Entry 8ATM (electron microscopy, 3.30 A resolution); this record covers chains A and B.

[Chain A (and B)]
Name: Baculoviral IAP repeat-containing protein 6
Source organism: Homo sapiens
Notes: EC 2.3.2.27; chain B of this document is another copy of the same molecule, construct and numbering; everything in this record applies to it too
Reference sequence: Q9NR09 (BIRC6_HUMAN); residues 1-4857 here = UniProt positions 1-4857
Amino-acid sequence (4859 residues; numbered -1 to 4857; the number before each row is that of its first residue; numbers below 1 keep their minus sign (Gly-1 is residue -1)):
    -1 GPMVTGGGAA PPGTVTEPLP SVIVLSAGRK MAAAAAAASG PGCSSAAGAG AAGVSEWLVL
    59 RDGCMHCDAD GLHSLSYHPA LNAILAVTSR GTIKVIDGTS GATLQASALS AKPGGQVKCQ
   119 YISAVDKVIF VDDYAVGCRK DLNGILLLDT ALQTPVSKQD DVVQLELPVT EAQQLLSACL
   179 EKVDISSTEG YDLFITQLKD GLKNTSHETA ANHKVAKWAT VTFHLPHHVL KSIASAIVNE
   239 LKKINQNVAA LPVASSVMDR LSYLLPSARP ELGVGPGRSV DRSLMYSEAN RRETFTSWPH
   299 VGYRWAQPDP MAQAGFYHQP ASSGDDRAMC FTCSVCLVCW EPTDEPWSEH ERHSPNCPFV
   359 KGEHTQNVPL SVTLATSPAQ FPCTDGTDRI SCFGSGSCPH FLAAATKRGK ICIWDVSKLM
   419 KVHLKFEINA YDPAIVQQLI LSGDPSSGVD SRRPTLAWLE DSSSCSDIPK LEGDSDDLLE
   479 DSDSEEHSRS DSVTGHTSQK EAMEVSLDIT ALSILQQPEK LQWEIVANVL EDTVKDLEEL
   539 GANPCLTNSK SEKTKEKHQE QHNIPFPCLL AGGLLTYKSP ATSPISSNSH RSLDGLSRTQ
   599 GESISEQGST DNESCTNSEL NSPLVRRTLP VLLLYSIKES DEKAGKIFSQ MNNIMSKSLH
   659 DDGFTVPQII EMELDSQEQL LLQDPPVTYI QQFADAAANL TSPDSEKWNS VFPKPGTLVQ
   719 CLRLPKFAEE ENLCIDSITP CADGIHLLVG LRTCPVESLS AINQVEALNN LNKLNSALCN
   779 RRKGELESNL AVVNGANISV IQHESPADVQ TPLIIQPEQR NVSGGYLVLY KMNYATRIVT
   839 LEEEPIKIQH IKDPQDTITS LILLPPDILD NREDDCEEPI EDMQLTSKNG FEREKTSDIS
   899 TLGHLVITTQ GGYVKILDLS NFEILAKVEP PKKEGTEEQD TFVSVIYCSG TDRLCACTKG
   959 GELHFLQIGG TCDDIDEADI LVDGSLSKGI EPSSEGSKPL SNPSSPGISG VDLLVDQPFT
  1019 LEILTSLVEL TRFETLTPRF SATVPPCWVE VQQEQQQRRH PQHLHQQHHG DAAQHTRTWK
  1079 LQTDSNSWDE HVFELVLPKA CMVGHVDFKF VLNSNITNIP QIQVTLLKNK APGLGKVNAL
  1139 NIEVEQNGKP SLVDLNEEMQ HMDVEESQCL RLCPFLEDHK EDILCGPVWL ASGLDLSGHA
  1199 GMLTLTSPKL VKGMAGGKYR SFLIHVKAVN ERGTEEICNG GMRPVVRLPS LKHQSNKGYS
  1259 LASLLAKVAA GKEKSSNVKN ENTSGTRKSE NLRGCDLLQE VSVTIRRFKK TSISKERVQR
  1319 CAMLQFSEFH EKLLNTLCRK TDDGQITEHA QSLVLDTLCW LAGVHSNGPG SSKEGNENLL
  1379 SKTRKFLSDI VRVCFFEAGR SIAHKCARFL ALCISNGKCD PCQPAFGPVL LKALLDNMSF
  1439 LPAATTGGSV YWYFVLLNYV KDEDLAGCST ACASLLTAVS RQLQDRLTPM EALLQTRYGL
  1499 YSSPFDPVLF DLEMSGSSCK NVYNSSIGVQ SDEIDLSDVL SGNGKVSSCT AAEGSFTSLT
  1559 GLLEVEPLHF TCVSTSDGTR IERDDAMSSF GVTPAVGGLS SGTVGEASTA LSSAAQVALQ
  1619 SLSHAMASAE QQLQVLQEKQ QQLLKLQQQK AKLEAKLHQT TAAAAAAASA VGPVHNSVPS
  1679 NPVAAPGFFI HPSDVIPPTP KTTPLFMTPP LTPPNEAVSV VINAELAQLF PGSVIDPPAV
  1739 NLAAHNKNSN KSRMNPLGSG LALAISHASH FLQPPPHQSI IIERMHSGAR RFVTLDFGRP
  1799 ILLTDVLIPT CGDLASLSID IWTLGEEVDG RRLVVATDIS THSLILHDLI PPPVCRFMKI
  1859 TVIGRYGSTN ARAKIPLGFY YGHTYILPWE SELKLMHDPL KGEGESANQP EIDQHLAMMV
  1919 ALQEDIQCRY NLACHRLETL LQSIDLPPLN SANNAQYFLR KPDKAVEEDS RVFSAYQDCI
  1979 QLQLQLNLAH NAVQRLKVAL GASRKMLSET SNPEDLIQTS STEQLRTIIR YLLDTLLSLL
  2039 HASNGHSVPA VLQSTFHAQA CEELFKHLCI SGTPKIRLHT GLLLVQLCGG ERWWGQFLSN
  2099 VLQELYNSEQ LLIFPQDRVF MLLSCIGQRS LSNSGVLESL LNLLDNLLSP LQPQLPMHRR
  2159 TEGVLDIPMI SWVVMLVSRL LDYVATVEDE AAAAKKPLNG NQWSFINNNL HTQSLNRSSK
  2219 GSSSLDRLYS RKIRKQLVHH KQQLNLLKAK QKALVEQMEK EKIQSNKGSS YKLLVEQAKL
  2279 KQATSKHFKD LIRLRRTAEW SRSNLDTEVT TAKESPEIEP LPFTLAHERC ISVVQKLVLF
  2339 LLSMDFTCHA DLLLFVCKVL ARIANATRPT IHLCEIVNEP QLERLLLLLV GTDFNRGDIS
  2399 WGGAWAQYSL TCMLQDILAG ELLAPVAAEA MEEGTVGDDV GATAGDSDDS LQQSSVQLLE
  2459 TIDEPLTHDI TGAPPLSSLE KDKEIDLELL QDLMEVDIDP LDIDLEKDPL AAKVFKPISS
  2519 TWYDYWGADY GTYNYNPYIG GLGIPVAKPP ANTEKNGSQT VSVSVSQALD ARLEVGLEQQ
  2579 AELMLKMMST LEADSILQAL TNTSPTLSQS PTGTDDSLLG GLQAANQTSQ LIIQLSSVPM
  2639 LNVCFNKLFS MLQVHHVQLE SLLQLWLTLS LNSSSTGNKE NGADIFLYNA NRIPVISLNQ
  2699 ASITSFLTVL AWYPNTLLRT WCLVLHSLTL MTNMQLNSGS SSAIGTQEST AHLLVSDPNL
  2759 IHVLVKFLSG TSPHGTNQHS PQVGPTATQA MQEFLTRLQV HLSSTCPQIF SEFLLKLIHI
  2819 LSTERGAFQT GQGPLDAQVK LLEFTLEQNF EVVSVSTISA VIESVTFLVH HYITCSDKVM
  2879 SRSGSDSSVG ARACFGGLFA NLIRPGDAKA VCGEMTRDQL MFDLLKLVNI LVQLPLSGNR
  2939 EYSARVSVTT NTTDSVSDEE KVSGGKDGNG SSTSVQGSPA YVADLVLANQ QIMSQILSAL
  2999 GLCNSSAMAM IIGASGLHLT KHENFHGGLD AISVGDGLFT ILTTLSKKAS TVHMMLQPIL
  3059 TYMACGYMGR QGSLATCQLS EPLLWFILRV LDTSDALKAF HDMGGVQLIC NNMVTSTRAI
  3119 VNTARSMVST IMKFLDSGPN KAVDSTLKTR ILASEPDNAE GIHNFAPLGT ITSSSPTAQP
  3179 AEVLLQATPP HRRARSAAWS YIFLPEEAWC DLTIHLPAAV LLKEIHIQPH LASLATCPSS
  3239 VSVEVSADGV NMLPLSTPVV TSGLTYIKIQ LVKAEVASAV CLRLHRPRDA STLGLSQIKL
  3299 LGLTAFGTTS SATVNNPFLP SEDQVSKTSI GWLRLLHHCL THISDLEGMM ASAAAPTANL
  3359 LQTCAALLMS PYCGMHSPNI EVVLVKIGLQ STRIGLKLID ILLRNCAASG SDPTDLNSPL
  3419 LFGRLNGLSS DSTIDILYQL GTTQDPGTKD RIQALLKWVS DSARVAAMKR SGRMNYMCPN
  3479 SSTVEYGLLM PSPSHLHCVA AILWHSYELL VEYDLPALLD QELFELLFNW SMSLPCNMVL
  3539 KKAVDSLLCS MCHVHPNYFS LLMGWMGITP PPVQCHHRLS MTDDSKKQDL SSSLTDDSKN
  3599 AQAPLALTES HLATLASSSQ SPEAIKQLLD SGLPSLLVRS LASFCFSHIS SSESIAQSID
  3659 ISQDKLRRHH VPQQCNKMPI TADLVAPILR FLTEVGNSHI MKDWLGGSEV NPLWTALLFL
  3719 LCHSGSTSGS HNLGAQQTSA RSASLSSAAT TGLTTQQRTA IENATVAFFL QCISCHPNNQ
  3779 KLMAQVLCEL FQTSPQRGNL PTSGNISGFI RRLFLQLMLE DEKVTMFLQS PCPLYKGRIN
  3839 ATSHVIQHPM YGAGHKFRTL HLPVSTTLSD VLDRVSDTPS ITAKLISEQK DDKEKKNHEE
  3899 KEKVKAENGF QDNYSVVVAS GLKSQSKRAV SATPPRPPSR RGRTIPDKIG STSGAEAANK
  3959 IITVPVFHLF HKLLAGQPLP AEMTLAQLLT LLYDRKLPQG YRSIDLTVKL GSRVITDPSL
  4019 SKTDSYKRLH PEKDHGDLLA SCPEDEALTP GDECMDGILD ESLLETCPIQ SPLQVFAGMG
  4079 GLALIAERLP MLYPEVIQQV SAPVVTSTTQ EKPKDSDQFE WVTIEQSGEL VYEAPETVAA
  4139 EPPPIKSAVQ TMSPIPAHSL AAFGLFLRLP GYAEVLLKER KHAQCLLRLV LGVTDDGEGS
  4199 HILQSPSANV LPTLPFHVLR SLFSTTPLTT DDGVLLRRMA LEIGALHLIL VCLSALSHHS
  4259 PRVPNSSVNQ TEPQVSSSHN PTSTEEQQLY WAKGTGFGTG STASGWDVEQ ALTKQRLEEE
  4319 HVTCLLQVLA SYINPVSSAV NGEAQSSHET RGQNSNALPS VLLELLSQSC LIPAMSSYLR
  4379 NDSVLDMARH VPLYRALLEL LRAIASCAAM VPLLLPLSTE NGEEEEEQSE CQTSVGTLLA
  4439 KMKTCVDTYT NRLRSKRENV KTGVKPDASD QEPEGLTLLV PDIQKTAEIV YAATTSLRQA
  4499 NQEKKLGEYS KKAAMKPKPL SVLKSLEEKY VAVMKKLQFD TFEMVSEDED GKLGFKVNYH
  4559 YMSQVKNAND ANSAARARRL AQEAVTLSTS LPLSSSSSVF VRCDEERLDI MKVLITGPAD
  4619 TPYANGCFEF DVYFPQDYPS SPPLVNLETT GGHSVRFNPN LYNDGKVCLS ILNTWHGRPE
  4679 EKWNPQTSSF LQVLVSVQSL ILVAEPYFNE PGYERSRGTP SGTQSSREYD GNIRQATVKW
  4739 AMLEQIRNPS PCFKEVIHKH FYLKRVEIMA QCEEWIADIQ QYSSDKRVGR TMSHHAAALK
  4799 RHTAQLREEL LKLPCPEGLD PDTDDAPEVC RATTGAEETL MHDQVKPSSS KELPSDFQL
Disordered / not traced: -1 to 1305, 1338-1344, 1365-1376, 1414-1422, 1531-1769, 1865-1870, 1887-1907, 2005-2010, 2042-2045, 2152-2159, 2185-2320, 2421-2562, 2601-2628, 2672-2683, 2737-2743, 2897-2912, 2944-2975, 3010-3027, 3138-3157, 3310-3320, 3468-3481, 3568-3605, 3646-3674, 3722-3749, 3792-3802, 3878-3961, 4010-4059, 4088-4152, 4261-4304, 4335-4353, 4415-4430, 4452-4481, 4503-4857 (chain B: -1 to 1383, 1414-1422, 1526-1769, 1782-1784, 1866-1868, 1887-1907, 2005-2009, 2042-2045, 2152-2159, 2185-2320, 2421-2562, 2601-2628, 2672-2683, 2737-2743, 2897-2912, 2944-2975, 3010-3027, 3132-3159, 3309-3320, 3468-3481, 3568-3605, 3646-3674, 3722-3749, 3792-3802, 3878-3961, 4010-4059, 4088-4152, 4261-4304, 4335-4353, 4415-4430, 4452-4481, 4503-4857)
Sequence notes: expression tag (-1 to 0)
Curated features (UniProtKB/Swiss-Prot):
  - region: His3189 to Arg3193 (HRRAR loop)
  - active site: Cys4666 (Glycyl thioester intermediate)
  - binding site (Zn(2+)): Cys328, Cys331, His348, Cys355
  - modified residue: Ser473 (Phosphoserine), Ser480 (Phosphoserine), Ser482 (Phosphoserine), Ser581 (Phosphoserine), Ser590 (Phosphoserine), Thr1710 (Phosphothreonine), Ser2222 (Phosphoserine), Ser2955 (Phosphoserine), Thr3931 (Phosphothreonine), Ser4023 (Phosphoserine)
  - mutagenesis: Cys328 (C328S: Impairs ubiquitination of CASP3, CASP7 and HTRA2 mutant 'A-306'; when associated with S-331. Abolishes interaction with DIABLO/SMAC and impairs ubiquitination of DIABLO/SMAC ...), Cys331 (C331S: Impairs ubiquitination of CASP3, CASP7 and HTRA2 mutant 'A-306'; when associated with S-328. Abolishes interaction with DIABLO/SMAC and impairs ubiquitination of DIABLO/SMAC ...), Asp342 (D342A: Abolishes interaction with CASP3 and the caspase inhibition activity on CASP3. Impairs interaction with CASP7 and abolishes the caspase inhibition activity on CASP7 ...), His351 (H351D: Impairs interaction with CASP3 and abolishes the caspase inhibition activity on CASP3. Impairs interaction with CASP7 but has little effect on the caspase inhibition activity on CASP7 ...), Ala1616 to Ala1666 (Slightly impairs interaction with DIABLO/SMAC. Abolishes interaction with DIABLO/SMAC and impairs ubiquitination of DIABLO/SMAC; when associated with S-328 and S-331), Ser2228 to Thr2295 (Impairs DIABLO/SMAC inhibition on the ubiquitination of MAP1LC3B by BIRC6. Enhances ubiquitination of DIABLO/SMAC. Severely impairs DIABLO/SMAC inhibition on the ubiquitination of MAP1LC3B by BIRC6 ...), His3189 to Arg3193 (Impairs interaction with monomeric DIABLO/SMAC 'D-81' mutant; Impairs interaction with CASP7 and mildly impairs the caspase inhibition activity on CASP7 ...), Arg3190 to Arg3193 (No effect on DIABLO/SMAC inhibition on the ubiquitination of MAP1LC3B by BIRC6. No effect on ubiquitination of DIABLO/SMAC ...), Val4094 to Ser4145 (Impairs MAP1LC3B ubiquitination without disrupting HTRA2 ubiquitination), Cys4666 (C4666A: Catalytically inactive; fails to autoubiquitinate in the presence of UBA6)
From the paper describing this entry:
  - mutagenesis - C4666A: abolished catalytic activity
  - mutagenesis - D342A, H351D: decreased binding to activated caspases-3, -7 and -9
  - mutagenesis - D342A: decreased catalytic activity on caspases-3 and -9
  - mutagenesis - D342A, H351D: abolished binding to SMAC peptide
  - mutagenesis - D342A: abolished binding to monomeric SMAC
  - mutagenesis - D342A/H3189D/R3190D/R3191D/R3193D: decreased binding to dimeric SMAC

[Chain A / chain B interface]
Residue-residue contacts (276; chain A residue first):
  Asp1923(A) with Arg3809(B), salt bridge
  Cys1926(A) with Arg3810(B)
  Arg1927(A) with Gly4190(B)
  Asn1929(A) with Glu3760(B)
  His1933(A) with Gln3814(B), hydrogen bond
  Arg1934(A) with Asp4193(B), salt bridge; Gly4195(B), hydrogen bond (side chain-backbone); Glu4196(B); Gly4197(B)
  Asp1943(A) with Thr3840(B); Ser3841(B), hydrogen bond
  Pro1946(A) with Thr3840(B)
  Ala1950(A) with Pro3369(B), hydrophobic
  Asn1951(A) with Pro3369(B)
  Asn1952(A) with Thr3840(B)
  Ala1953(A) with Ser3124(B); Met3125(B), hydrophobic; Thr3128(B)
  Gln1954(A) with Arg3123(B), hydrogen bond (side chain-backbone)
  Tyr1955(A) with Ala3839(B), hydrophobic
  Leu1957(A) with Arg3123(B); Thr3128(B); Lys3131(B)
  Ser2106(A) with Leu3423(B); Tyr3484(B)
  Glu2107(A) with Leu3487(B); Met3488(B)
  Asp2115(A) with Ile3129(B)
  Leu2149(A) with Phe3420(B), hydrophobic
  Glu2160(A) with Val3482(B)
  Ile2165(A) with Gly3421(B)
  Pro2166(A) with Met3125(B), hydrophobic
  Ser2169(A) with Met3125(B); Val3126(B)
  Trp2170(A) with Met3125(B); Ile3129(B), hydrophobic
  Met2173(A) with Val3126(B), hydrophobic; Met3130(B), hydrophobic
  Met2342(A) with Val3119(B)
  Asp2343(A) with Thr3115(B); Arg3116(B); Ile3118(B); Val3119(B); Leu3418(B); Leu3419(B)
  Phe2344(A) with Thr3115(B); Ile3118(B), hydrogen bond (backbone-backbone); Asn3120(B); Thr3326(B); Leu3365(B), hydrophobic
  Thr2345(A) with Ala3364(B); Leu3419(B); Phe3420(B), hydrogen bond (side chain-backbone); Gly3421(B)
  Cys2346(A) with Val3119(B); Asn3120(B), hydrogen bond (backbone-backbone)
  His2347(A) with Asn3120(B); Ala3122(B), hydrogen bond (side chain-backbone); Ser3124(B)
  Ala2348(A) with Asn3120(B), hydrogen bond (backbone-backbone)
  Asp2349(A) with Ser3124(B), hydrogen bond; Val3126(B); Ser3127(B)
  Leu2350(A) with Val3126(B), hydrophobic
  Phe2353(A) with Val3126(B), hydrophobic; Met3130(B), hydrophobic; Phe3304(B), hydrophobic
  Arg2382(A) with Leu3414(B), hydrogen bond (side chain-backbone); Asn3415(B), hydrogen bond
  Thr2390(A) with Tyr3065(B); Arg3068(B)
  Asp2391(A) with Arg3068(B), salt bridge; Leu3072(B)
  Arg2394(A) with Thr3074(B), hydrogen bond (side chain-backbone); Cys3075(B); Gln3076(B)
  Asp2396(A) with Lys3271(B)
  Ser2398(A) with Lys3271(B)
  Trp2399(A) with Ala3117(B); Val3119(B), hydrophobic
  Ala2402(A) with Val3274(B), hydrophobic
  Trp2403(A) with Leu3219(B), hydrophobic; Ala3303(B)
  Tyr2406(A) with Ala3245(B)
  His2653(A) with Met3066(B); Arg3068(B)
  His2654(A) with Arg3068(B), hydrogen bond
  Gln2662(A) with Leu3251(B)
  Phe2684(A) with Val3248(B); Asn3249(B)
  Leu2685(A) with Val3248(B); Asn3249(B)
  Tyr2686(A) with Asn3249(B), hydrogen bond (backbone-side chain)
  Asn2713(A) with His2869(B); Cys2873(B)
  Leu2715(A) with Lys2876(B)
  Leu2716(A) with Ser3254(B); Thr3255(B)
  Arg2717(A) with Leu3251(B); Pro3252(B); Leu3253(B); Glu3273(B), salt bridge
  Cys2720(A) with Pro3252(B), hydrophobic
  Leu2721(A) with Leu3251(B), hydrophobic
  Ser2770(A) with Thr3255(B)
  Pro2771(A) with Cys2873(B); Asp2875(B)
  His2772(A) with Thr2828(B); Tyr2870(B); Arg2915(B), hydrogen bond (backbone-side chain)
  Thr2774(A) with Thr2914(B)
  Asn2775(A) with Ser2879(B), hydrogen bond (side chain-backbone)
  Gln2776(A) with Val3258(B)
  His2777(A) with Asp2875(B), salt bridge; Ser3254(B); Thr3255(B), hydrogen bond; Pro3256(B)
  Ser2778(A) with Pro3256(B), hydrogen bond (backbone-backbone); Val3258(B)
  Gln2780(A) with Thr3255(B)
  Pro2783(A) with Arg3281(B)
  Thr2784(A) with Glu3242(B), hydrogen bond; Arg3281(B)
  Thr2828(A) with His2772(B)
  Gln2830(A) with Gln2830(B), hydrogen bond
  His2869(A) with Asn2713(B)
  Tyr2870(A) with His2772(B)
  Cys2873(A) with Asn2713(B); Pro2771(B)
  Asp2875(A) with His2777(B), salt bridge
  Lys2876(A) with Leu2715(B)
  Ser2879(A) with Asn2775(B), hydrogen bond (backbone-side chain)
  Ser2881(A) with Arg3286(B), hydrogen bond (side chain-backbone)
  Ser2883(A) with Asp3287(B), hydrogen bond (side chain-backbone)
  Thr2914(A) with Thr2774(B)
  Arg2915(A) with His2772(B), hydrogen bond (side chain-backbone)
  Tyr3065(A) with Thr2390(B)
  Met3066(A) with His2653(B)
  Arg3068(A) with Thr2390(B); Asp2391(B), salt bridge; His2653(B); His2654(B), hydrogen bond
  Leu3072(A) with Asp2391(B)
  Thr3074(A) with Arg2394(B), hydrogen bond (backbone-side chain)
  Cys3075(A) with Arg2394(B)
  Gln3076(A) with Arg2394(B)
  Thr3115(A) with Asp2343(B); Phe2344(B)
  Arg3116(A) with Leu2340(B); Met2342(B); Asp2343(B)
  Ala3117(A) with Phe2392(B); Trp2399(B)
  Ile3118(A) with Asp2343(B); Phe2344(B), hydrogen bond (backbone-backbone)
  Val3119(A) with Asp2343(B); Cys2346(B); Trp2399(B), hydrophobic
  Asn3120(A) with Phe2344(B); Cys2346(B), hydrogen bond (backbone-backbone); His2347(B); Ala2348(B), hydrogen bond (backbone-backbone)
  Ala3122(A) with Gln1954(B); His2347(B), hydrogen bond (backbone-side chain)
  Arg3123(A) with Leu1957(B); Asp2349(B)
  Ser3124(A) with Ala1953(B); His2347(B); Asp2349(B), hydrogen bond (backbone-side chain)
  Met3125(A) with Leu1947(B); Ala1953(B); Pro2166(B), hydrophobic; Trp2170(B)
  Val3126(A) with Ser2169(B); Met2173(B), hydrophobic; Asp2349(B); Phe2353(B), hydrophobic
  Ser3127(A) with Asp2349(B)
  Thr3128(A) with Ala1953(B), hydrogen bond (side chain-backbone); Leu1957(B)
  Ile3129(A) with Trp2170(B), hydrophobic; Met2173(B), hydrophobic
  Met3130(A) with Phe2353(B), hydrophobic
  Phe3132(A) with Asp2115(B); Met2119(B)
  Leu3133(A) with Met2119(B), hydrophobic; Arg2177(B)
  Leu3219(A) with Ala2402(B), hydrophobic; Trp2403(B), hydrophobic
  Leu3232(A) with Leu3232(B), hydrophobic; Ala3233(B), hydrophobic
  Ala3233(A) with Leu3232(B), hydrophobic; Thr3263(B)
  Glu3242(A) with Thr2784(B), hydrogen bond
  Ala3245(A) with Tyr2406(B)
  Val3248(A) with Phe2684(B); Leu2685(B), hydrophobic
  Asn3249(A) with Phe2684(B), hydrogen bond (side chain-backbone); Leu2685(B); Tyr2686(B), hydrogen bond (side chain-backbone)
  Leu3251(A) with Arg2717(B); Leu2721(B), hydrophobic
  Pro3252(A) with Arg2717(B); Cys2720(B), hydrophobic
  Ser3254(A) with Leu2716(B)
  Thr3255(A) with Leu2716(B); Ser2770(B); His2777(B), hydrogen bond; Gln2780(B)
  Pro3256(A) with His2777(B); Ser2778(B), hydrogen bond (backbone-backbone)
  Val3258(A) with Gln2776(B); Ser2778(B); Arg3286(B), hydrogen bond (backbone-side chain)
  Ser3260(A) with Ser3260(B); Arg3286(B)
  Gly3261(A) with Asp3287(B)
  Leu3262(A) with Asp3287(B)
  Thr3263(A) with Ala3233(B); Asp3287(B), hydrogen bond
  Lys3271(A) with Asp2396(B)
  Glu3273(A) with Arg2717(B), salt bridge
  Val3274(A) with Ala2402(B), hydrophobic
  Arg3281(A) with Pro2783(B); Thr2784(B)
  Arg3286(A) with Ser2881(B); Val3258(B), hydrogen bond (side chain-backbone); Ser3260(B)
  Asp3287(A) with Gly2882(B); Ser2883(B), hydrogen bond (backbone-side chain); Gly3261(B); Leu3262(B); Thr3263(B), hydrogen bond
  Ala3303(A) with Trp2403(B)
  Phe3304(A) with Phe2353(B), hydrophobic
  Thr3326(A) with Phe2344(B)
  Ala3364(A) with Thr2345(B)
  Leu3365(A) with Phe2344(B), hydrophobic
  Ser3368(A) with Asn1951(B)
  Pro3369(A) with Ala1950(B), hydrophobic; Asn1951(B); Gln1954(B)
  Pro3411(A) with Leu2149(B)
  Leu3414(A) with Arg2382(B), hydrogen bond (backbone-side chain)
  Asn3415(A) with Arg2382(B), hydrogen bond
  Leu3418(A) with Ser2341(B); Asp2343(B)
  Leu3419(A) with Asp2343(B); Thr2345(B)
  Phe3420(A) with Thr2345(B), hydrogen bond (backbone-side chain)
  Gly3421(A) with Ile2165(B); Thr2345(B)
  Leu3423(A) with Ser2106(B)
  Tyr3484(A) with Ser2106(B), hydrogen bond
  Leu3487(A) with Glu2107(B)
  Met3488(A) with Ser2106(B); Glu2107(B)
  Glu3760(A) with Asn1929(B), hydrogen bond
  Gly3806(A) with Cys1926(B), hydrogen bond (backbone-side chain)
  Arg3809(A) with Asp1923(B), salt bridge; Cys1926(B)
  Arg3810(A) with Cys1926(B); Asn1929(B), hydrogen bond (side chain-backbone); Leu1930(B); His1933(B)
  Gln3814(A) with His1933(B), hydrogen bond
  Ala3839(A) with Pro1945(B), hydrophobic; Asn1952(B)
  Thr3840(A) with Asp1943(B); Pro1945(B); Pro1946(B); Asn1952(B)
  Ser3841(A) with Asp1943(B)
  Asp4193(A) with Arg1934(B), salt bridge
  Gly4195(A) with Arg1934(B), hydrogen bond (backbone-side chain)
  Gly4197(A) with Arg1934(B)
Also at the interface, not in a pair above, chain A (209 interface residues in all): Leu1930, Pro1945, Leu1947, Asn1948, Ser1949, Phe1956, Lys1962, Phe2118, Val2162, Asp2164, Leu2340, Ser2341, Pro2378, Phe2392, Gly2395, Ile2397, Gly2400, Pro2712, His2724, Gly2773, Val2781, Gln2827, Ser2874, Val2877, Met2878, Gly2882, Arg2890, Asp2916, Gln3069, Ser3071, Ala3073, Lys3131, Trp3207, Ala3217, Val3218, Ala3230, Ser3238, Leu3253, Val3257, Thr3259, Val3270, Leu3301, Thr3302, Lys3325, Asn3424, Leu3426, Thr3753, Asn3761, Ser3805, Ile3837, Asn3838, Gly4190, Glu4196
Also at the interface, not in a pair above, chain B (207 interface residues in all): Pro1505, Glu1922, Arg1927, Asn1948, Ser1949, Tyr1955, Phe1956, Lys1962, Phe2118, Val2162, Leu2350, Pro2378, Gly2395, Ile2397, Ser2398, Gln2662, Pro2712, Gly2773, Val2781, Gln2827, Ser2874, Met2878, Arg2890, Asp2916, Gln3069, Ser3071, Ala3073, Thr3121, Trp3207, Ala3217, Val3218, Ala3230, Ser3238, Val3257, Thr3259, Tyr3264, Val3270, Leu3301, Thr3302, Lys3325, Met3367, Ser3368, Pro3411, Asn3424, Leu3426, Leu3813, Ile3837, Asn3838

[In short]
209 residues of chain A face 207 of chain B across their interface, with 52 hydrogen bonds and 10 salt
bridges. Among the polar pairs are Asp1923(A)-Arg3809(B), Arg1934(A)-Asp4193(B) and Asp2391(A)-Arg3068(B). The
paper reports that D342A and H351D of chain A reduce binding to activated caspases-3, -7 and -9; D342A and
H351D of chain A abolish binding to SMAC peptide.
Chain A and chain B are both Baculoviral IAP repeat-containing protein 6 (Homo sapiens); the structure,
Structure of the giant inhibitor of apoptosis, BIRC6 (composite map), was determined by electron microscopy
(same publication as 8ATO).
